Entry 4YN2 (X-ray diffraction, 2.02 A resolution); this record covers chain A.

== Chain A ==
Molecule: Fusolin
Source organism: unidentified entomopoxvirus
Amino-acid sequence (313 residues; each row starts with the number of its first residue):
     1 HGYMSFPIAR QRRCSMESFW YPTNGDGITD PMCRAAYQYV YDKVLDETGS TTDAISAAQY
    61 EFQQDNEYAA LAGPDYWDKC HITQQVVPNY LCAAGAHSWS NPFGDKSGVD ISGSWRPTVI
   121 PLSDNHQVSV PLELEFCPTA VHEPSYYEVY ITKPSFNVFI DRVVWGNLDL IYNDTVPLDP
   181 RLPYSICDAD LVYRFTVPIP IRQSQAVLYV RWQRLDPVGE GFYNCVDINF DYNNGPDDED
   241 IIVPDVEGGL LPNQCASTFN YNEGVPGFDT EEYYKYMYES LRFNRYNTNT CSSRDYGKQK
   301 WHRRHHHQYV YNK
Disordered / not traced: 247-251, 287-313
Cystine bridges: Cys14-Cys33, Cys80-Cys255, Cys92-Cys225, Cys137-Cys187
Covalent attachments: glycan linked to Asn173
Ion coordination: Zn2+: His1, His142, Glu239
From the paper describing this entry:
  - post-translational modification sites: Asn173
  - binding site for N-acetylglucosamine: Phe259, Glu263

== Summary ==
The Zn2+ site is built by His1, His142 and Glu239. From the paper: a binding site for N-acetylglucosamine at
Phe259 and Glu263; a modification site at Asn173.
Chain A is Fusolin (unidentified entomopoxvirus); the structure, The atomic structure of wiseana spp
entomopoxvirus (wsepv) fusolin spindles, was determined by X-ray diffraction (same publication as 4YN1, 4OW5,
4X27 and 4X29).
